Entry 5CHG (X-ray diffraction, 2.90 A resolution); this record covers chains A and T of the 3 polymer chains in the assembly.

[Chain A]
Molecule: DNA polymerase lambda
From: Homo sapiens
Notes: EC 2.7.7.7
Reference sequence: Q9UGP5 (DPOLL_HUMAN); numbering as in UniProt (aligned over 242-575)
Sequence (334 residues; row label = number of the first residue in the row):
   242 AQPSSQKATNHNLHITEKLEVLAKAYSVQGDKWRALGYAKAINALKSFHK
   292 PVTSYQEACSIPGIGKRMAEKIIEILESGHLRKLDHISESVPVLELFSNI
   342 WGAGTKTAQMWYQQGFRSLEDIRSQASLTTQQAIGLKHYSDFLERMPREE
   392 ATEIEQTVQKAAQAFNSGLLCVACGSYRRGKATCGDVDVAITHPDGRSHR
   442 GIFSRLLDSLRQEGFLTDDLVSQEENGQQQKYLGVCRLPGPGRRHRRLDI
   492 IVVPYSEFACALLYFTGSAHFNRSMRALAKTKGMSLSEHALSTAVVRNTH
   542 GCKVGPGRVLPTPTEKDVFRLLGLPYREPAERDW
Unresolved in the structure: 242-329
Sequence notes: engineered mutation Ala431 (Leu in Q9UGP5)
Ion coordination: Mg2+: Ser339, Ile341, Ala344 (shared with 1 residue of chain P)

[Chain T]
Molecule: 6-nt DNA strand
Sequence (6 nucleotides; row label = number of the first residue in the row):
     6 GTACTG

[Chain A / chain T interface]
Contacting residue pairs - 16 pairs, chain A then chain T:
  Thr370(A) - DG11(T)  phosphate contact
  Gln372(A) - DG11(T)  phosphate contact
  Gln464(A) - DT10(T)  sugar contact
  Glu465(A) - DC9(T)  sugar contact
  Glu465(A) - DT10(T)  sugar contact
  Asn467(A) - DC9(T)  sugar contact
  Arg514(A) - DG6(T)  hydrogen bond to the base
  Arg517(A) - DG6(T)  base contact
  Arg517(A) - DT7(T)  hydrogen bond to the sugar
  Ala518(A) - DG6(T)  sugar contact
  Lys521(A) - DG6(T)  salt bridge to the phosphate
  Lys521(A) - DT7(T)  salt bridge to the phosphate
  Leu527(A) - DT7(T)  sugar contact
  Ser528(A) - DT7(T)  phosphate contact
  Ser528(A) - DA8(T)  phosphate contact
  Glu529(A) - DA8(T)  sugar contact
Also at the interface, not in a pair above, chain A (17 interface residues in all): Val462, Glu466, Tyr505, Asn513, Arg538

[In short]
17 residues of chain A and 6 residues of chain T are in contact, with 2 hydrogen bonds and 2 salt bridges.
Polar pairs include Arg514(A)-DG6(T), Arg517(A)-DT7(T) and Lys521(A)-DG6(T). Ser339(A), Ile341(A) and
Ala344(A) coordinate Mg2+.
Chain A is DNA polymerase lambda (Homo sapiens) and chain T is a 6-nt DNA strand; the structure, Human DNA
polymerase lambda L431A mutant- MgdGTP binary and complex with 6 paired DNA, was determined by X-ray
diffraction, deposited together with 4XQ8, 4XRH, 5CA7, 5CJ7, 5CR0, 5CWR, 5DDM and 5DKW.
